Entry 7F02 (electron microscopy, 3.24 A resolution); this record covers chains B and F of the 6 polymer chains in the assembly.

Chain B (and F):
Name: Heme exporter protein B
Source organism: Escherichia coli BL21(DE3)
Notes: chain F of this document is another copy of the same molecule, construct and numbering; everything in this record applies to it too
UniProtKB: P0ABL8 (CCMB_ECOLI); residues 1-220 here = UniProt positions 1-220
Sequence (220 residues; row label = number of the first residue in the row):
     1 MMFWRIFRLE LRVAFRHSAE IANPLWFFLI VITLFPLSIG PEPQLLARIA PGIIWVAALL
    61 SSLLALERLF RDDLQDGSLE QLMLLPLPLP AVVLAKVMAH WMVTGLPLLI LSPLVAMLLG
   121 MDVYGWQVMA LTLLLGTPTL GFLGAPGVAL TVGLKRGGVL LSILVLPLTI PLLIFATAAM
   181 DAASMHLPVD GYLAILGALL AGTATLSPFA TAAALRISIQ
Residues lining bound ligands: 1,2-Distearoyl-sn-glycerophosphoethanolamine (3PE): His17, Ala19, Trp26, Leu114

How chain B and chain F interact:
Contacting residue pairs (58):
  Val13(B) - Arg156(F)  hydrogen bond (backbone-side chain)
  Ala14(B) - Arg156(F)  hydrogen bond (backbone-side chain)
  Arg16(B) - Arg156(F)
  Glu20(B) - Arg156(F)
  Asn23(B) - Ile163(F)
  Phe27(B) - Val159(F)  hydrophobic
  Phe27(B) - Ser162(F)
  Phe27(B) - Ile163(F)
  Ile30(B) - Ile163(F)  hydrophobic
  Ile30(B) - Leu166(F)  hydrophobic
  Leu34(B) - Leu173(F)  hydrophobic
  Phe35(B) - Phe35(F)  hydrophobic
  Phe35(B) - Val56(F)  hydrophobic
  Leu37(B) - Ile170(F)  hydrophobic
  Ser38(B) - Gly52(F)
  Ser38(B) - Val56(F)
  Ser38(B) - Leu173(F)
  Ser38(B) - Thr177(F)
  Ile39(B) - Arg48(F)  hydrogen bond (backbone-side chain)
  Ile39(B) - Ile49(F)
  Ile39(B) - Gly52(F)
  Ile39(B) - Ile53(F)
  Glu42(B) - Arg48(F)  salt bridge
  Leu45(B) - Leu45(F)  hydrophobic
  Leu45(B) - Arg48(F)
  Leu45(B) - Ile49(F)  hydrophobic
  Arg48(B) - Leu45(F)
  Ile49(B) - Ile39(F)  hydrophobic
  Gly52(B) - Phe35(F)
  Ile53(B) - Phe35(F)
  Val56(B) - Phe35(F)  hydrophobic
  Val56(B) - Leu60(F)  hydrophobic
  Leu59(B) - Phe27(F)  hydrophobic
  Leu60(B) - Leu60(F)  hydrophobic
  Leu63(B) - Phe27(F)  hydrophobic
  Leu64(B) - Leu64(F)  hydrophobic
  Leu64(B) - Gly158(F)
  Glu67(B) - Glu67(F)
  Arg68(B) - Lys155(F)
  Arg68(B) - Gly157(F)
  Arg71(B) - Arg71(F)
  Thr151(B) - Ala19(F)
  Arg156(B) - Arg16(F)
  Gly158(B) - Ala19(F)
  Val159(B) - Ser18(F)
  Val159(B) - Ala22(F)  hydrophobic
  Ser162(B) - Ala19(F)
  Ser162(B) - Ala22(F)
  Ser162(B) - Trp26(F)
  Ile163(B) - Trp26(F)  hydrophobic
  Val165(B) - Asn23(F)
  Leu166(B) - Asn23(F)
  Leu166(B) - Trp26(F)  hydrophobic
  Leu166(B) - Phe27(F)
  Leu166(B) - Ile30(F)  hydrophobic
  Thr177(B) - Leu34(F)
  Thr177(B) - Ser38(F)
  Asp181(B) - Ser38(F)
Other interface residues (no listed pair), chain B (45 interface residues in all): Phe15, Pro24, Trp26, Val31, Gly157, Leu161, Pro167, Ile170, Leu173
Other interface residues (no listed pair), chain F (38 interface residues in all): Val31, Leu59, Leu160, Pro167, Ile174

Summary:
The interface between chain B and chain F involves 45 residues on one side and 38 on the other, with 3
hydrogen bonds and 1 salt bridge. Polar pairs include Glu42(B)-Arg48(F), Val13(B)-Arg156(F) and
Ala14(B)-Arg156(F). Bound to chain B: 1,2-Distearoyl-sn-glycerophosphoethanolamine.
Chain B and chain F are both Heme exporter protein B (Escherichia coli BL21(DE3)); the structure, Cytochrome
c-type biogenesis protein CcmABCD from E. coli, was determined by electron microscopy, deposited together with
7F03, 7F04, 7VFJ and 7VFP.
